6X65 - chains DK and Dd of the 153 polymer chains in the assembly; structure by electron microscopy, 3.70 A resolution.

# Chain DK
Name: Inner membrane lipoprotein YiaD
Source organism: Legionella pneumophila
Reference sequence: O53086 (O53086_LEGPN); residue numbers follow UniProt; this construct covers 1-189
Sequence (189 residues; numbered 1 to 189; the number before each row is that of its first residue):
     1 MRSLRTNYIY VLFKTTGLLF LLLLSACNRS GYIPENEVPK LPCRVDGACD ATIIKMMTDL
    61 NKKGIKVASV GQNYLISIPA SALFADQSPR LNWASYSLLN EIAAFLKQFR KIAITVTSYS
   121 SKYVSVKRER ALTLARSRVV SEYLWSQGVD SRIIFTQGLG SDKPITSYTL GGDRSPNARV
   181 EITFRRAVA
Unresolved in the structure: 1-40, 189

# Chain Dd
Name: DotD
Source organism: Legionella pneumophila
Reference sequence: O52183 (O52183_LEGPN); residue numbers follow UniProt; this construct covers 1-163
Sequence (163 residues; numbered 1 to 163; the number before each row is that of its first residue):
     1 MNNNKIVIMF IFSALLAGCA GTMKFKKPPI NNPSDDATIK LAEAAVSVSD SMLEMAKVEK
    61 VITPPSKDNT LTIPNAYNLQ ARASVDWSGP IEELTARIAK AAHFRFRVLG KSPSVPVLIS
   121 ISTKDESLAE ILRDIDYQAG KKASIHVYPN SQVVELRYAK IYS
Unresolved in the structure: 1-23, 162-163

# Interface between chain DK and chain Dd
Contacting residue pairs - 32 pairs, chain DK then chain Dd:
  I112(DK) with W87(Dd), hydrophobic; R97(Dd)
  A113(DK) with R97(Dd)
  R130(DK) with Y77(Dd), hydrogen bond
  L134(DK) with R82(Dd)
  R138(DK) with R82(Dd); D125(Dd), salt bridge
  E142(DK) with K124(Dd); D125(Dd)
  W145(DK) with S84(Dd); D86(Dd); K124(Dd)
  S151(DK) with D86(Dd)
  R152(DK) with S84(Dd); V85(Dd); D86(Dd), salt bridge; W87(Dd)
  I153(DK) with S84(Dd); V85(Dd), hydrophobic; W87(Dd), hydrophobic; L94(Dd), hydrophobic
  I154(DK) with A83(Dd); S84(Dd), hydrogen bond (backbone-backbone)
  F155(DK) with R82(Dd); A83(Dd), hydrophobic; R97(Dd); I98(Dd), hydrophobic; A101(Dd), hydrophobic; L128(Dd), hydrophobic
  T156(DK) with A81(Dd); R82(Dd), hydrogen bond (backbone-backbone)
  Q157(DK) with A81(Dd)
Other interface residues (no listed pair), chain Dd (17 interface residues in all): Q80, T123

# In short
Chain DK and chain Dd form an interface of 14 and 17 residues respectively, with 3 hydrogen bonds and 2 salt
bridges. Polar pairs include R138(DK)-D125(Dd), R152(DK)-D86(Dd) and R130(DK)-Y77(Dd).
Here chain DK is Inner membrane lipoprotein YiaD and chain Dd is DotD, both from Legionella pneumophila. Entry
6X65 (Legionella pneumophila Dot/Icm T4SS) was determined by electron microscopy together with 6X66, 6X64 and
6X62 from the same study.
